Entry 5LAV (X-ray diffraction, 1.73 A resolution); this record covers chain A.

== Chain A ==
Protein: E3 ubiquitin-protein ligase Mdm2
From: Homo sapiens
Notes: EC 6.3.2.-
UniProtKB: Q00987 (MDM2_HUMAN); numbering as in UniProt (aligned over 19-111)
Sequence (93 residues; numbered 19 to 111; the number before each row is that of its first residue):
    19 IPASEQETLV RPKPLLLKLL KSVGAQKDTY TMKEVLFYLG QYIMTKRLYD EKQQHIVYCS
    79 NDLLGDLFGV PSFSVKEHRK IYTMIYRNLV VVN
Residues lining bound ligands: 6SK ((3S,3'S,4'S)-4'-azanyl-6-chloranyl-3'-(3-chlorophenyl)-1'-(2,2-dimethylpropyl)spiro[1H-indole-3,2'-pyrrolidine]-2-one): Leu54, Leu57, Gly58, Ile61, Met62, Tyr67, Phe86, Phe91, Val93, His96, Ile99, Tyr100

== Summary ==
Bound to chain A: compound 6SK.
Chain A is E3 ubiquitin-protein ligase Mdm2 (Homo sapiens); the structure, Novel Spiro[3H-indole-3,2
-pyrrolidin]-2(1H)-one Inhibitors of the MDM2-p53 Interaction: HDM2 (MDM2) in complex with compound 6b, was
determined by X-ray diffraction, deposited together with 5LAW, 5LAY and 5LAZ.
